Entry 4YDN (X-ray diffraction, 1.35 A resolution); this record covers chains A and B.

Chain A (and B):
Molecule: Transthyretin
Source organism: Homo sapiens
Notes: chain B of this document is another copy of the same molecule, construct and numbering; everything in this record applies to it too
UniProt: P02766 (TTHY_HUMAN); residues 1-127 here correspond to UniProt positions 21-147 (UniProt number = residue number + 20)
Sequence (127 residues; row label = number of the first residue in the row):
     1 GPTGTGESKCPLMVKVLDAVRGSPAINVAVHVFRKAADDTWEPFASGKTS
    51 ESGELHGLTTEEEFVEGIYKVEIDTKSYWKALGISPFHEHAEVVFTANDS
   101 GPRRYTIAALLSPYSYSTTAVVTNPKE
Disordered / not traced: 1-9, 126-127 (chain B: 1-9, 125-127)
Modified residues: Lys15 (N~6~-sulfo-L-lysine; 4AK)
Curated features (UniProtKB/Swiss-Prot):
  - binding site (L-thyroxine): Glu54, Ser117
  - modified residue: Cys10 (Sulfocysteine), Glu42 (4-carboxyglutamate), Ser52 (Phosphoserine)
  - glycosylation: Asn98 (N-linked (GlcNAc...) asparagine)
Residues lining bound ligands:
  - 2WN (4-[5-(3,5-dichloro-4-hydroxyphenyl)-1,3,4-oxadiazol-2-yl]phenyl sulfurofluoridate), molecule 1: Met13, Lys15, Leu17, Glu54, Thr106, Ala108, Ala109, Leu110, Ser117, Thr118, Thr119
  - 2WN, molecule 2: Leu110, Ser115, Tyr116, Ser117
  - 2WN / 4B8: Met13, Lys15, Leu17, Glu54, Thr106, Ala108, Ala109, Leu110, Ser117, Thr118, Thr119, Val121
  - 4B8 (2,6-dichloro-4-[5-(4-hydroxyphenyl)-1,3,4-oxadiazol-2-yl]phenol): Met13, Lys15, Leu17, Glu54, Thr106, Ala108, Leu110, Ser117, Thr119, Val121
What the authors report for this chain:
  - binding site for 2WN: Ser117
  - binding site for 4B8: Thr106, Ala108, Ser117

Interface between chain A and chain B:
Contacting residue pairs (36):
  Phe87(A) - Phe95(B)  hydrophobic
  Phe87(A) - Thr96(B)
  Phe87(A) - Tyr105(B)  hydrophobic
  Phe87(A) - Ile107(B)  hydrophobic
  Phe87(A) - Ala120(B)  hydrophobic
  His88(A) - Val93(B)
  His88(A) - Val94(B)
  Glu89(A) - Val94(B)  hydrogen bond (backbone-backbone)
  Glu89(A) - Thr96(B)  hydrogen bond
  Glu92(A) - Glu92(B)
  Glu92(A) - Tyr116(B)  hydrogen bond (backbone-side chain)
  Val93(A) - His88(B)
  Val94(A) - His88(B)
  Val94(A) - Glu89(B)  hydrogen bond (backbone-backbone)
  Val94(A) - His90(B)
  Val94(A) - Glu92(B)
  Phe95(A) - Phe87(B)  hydrophobic
  Thr96(A) - Glu89(B)  hydrogen bond
  Tyr105(A) - Phe87(B)  hydrophobic
  Ile107(A) - Phe87(B)  hydrophobic
  Tyr114(A) - Thr119(B)  hydrogen bond (backbone-side chain)
  Tyr114(A) - Ala120(B)  hydrogen bond (backbone-backbone)
  Ser115(A) - Thr118(B)  hydrogen bond (side chain-backbone)
  Ser115(A) - Thr119(B)  hydrogen bond
  Tyr116(A) - Glu92(B)  hydrogen bond (side chain-backbone)
  Tyr116(A) - Ser117(B)
  Tyr116(A) - Thr118(B)  hydrogen bond (backbone-backbone)
  Ser117(A) - Tyr116(B)
  Ser117(A) - Ser117(B)
  Thr118(A) - Ser115(B)  hydrogen bond (backbone-side chain)
  Thr118(A) - Tyr116(B)  hydrogen bond (backbone-backbone)
  Thr119(A) - Tyr114(B)  hydrogen bond (side chain-backbone)
  Thr119(A) - Ser115(B)
  Ala120(A) - Phe87(B)  hydrophobic
  Ala120(A) - Tyr114(B)  hydrogen bond (backbone-backbone)
  Val122(A) - Phe87(B)  hydrophobic
Interface residues without a listed pair, chain A (21 interface residues in all): Ile68, Lys76, His90
Interface residues without a listed pair, chain B (21 interface residues in all): Ile68, Lys76, Val122

Overview:
The chain A/chain B interface involves 21 residues from each chain; the contacts include 15 hydrogen bonds.
Polar pairs include Glu89(A)-Thr96(B), Glu92(A)-Tyr116(B) and Tyr114(A)-Thr119(B). Bound to chain A: compound
2WN, compound 4B8 and 2WN / 4B8. From the paper: a binding site for 4B8 at Thr106(A), Ala108(A) and Ser117(A);
a binding site for 2WN at Ser117(A).
Both chains are Transthyretin (Homo sapiens). Entry 4YDN (High resolution crystal structure of human
transthyretin bound to ligand and conjugates of
4-(5-(3,5-dichloro-4-hydroxyphenyl)-1,3,4-oxadiazol-2-yl)phenyl fluorosulfate) was determined by X-ray
diffraction (same publication as 4YDM).
